PDB entry 7OMA | X-ray diffraction, 3.10 A resolution | chains B and H of the 6 polymer chains in the assembly

# Chain B
Protein: RNA-dependent RNA polymerase
Source organism: Thosea asigna virus
Reference sequence: Q6A562 (Q6A562_9VIRU); residues 11-671 here = UniProt positions 11-671
Sequence (684 residues; numbered -12 to 671; the number before each row is that of its first residue; numbers below 1 keep their minus sign (Met-12 is residue -12)):
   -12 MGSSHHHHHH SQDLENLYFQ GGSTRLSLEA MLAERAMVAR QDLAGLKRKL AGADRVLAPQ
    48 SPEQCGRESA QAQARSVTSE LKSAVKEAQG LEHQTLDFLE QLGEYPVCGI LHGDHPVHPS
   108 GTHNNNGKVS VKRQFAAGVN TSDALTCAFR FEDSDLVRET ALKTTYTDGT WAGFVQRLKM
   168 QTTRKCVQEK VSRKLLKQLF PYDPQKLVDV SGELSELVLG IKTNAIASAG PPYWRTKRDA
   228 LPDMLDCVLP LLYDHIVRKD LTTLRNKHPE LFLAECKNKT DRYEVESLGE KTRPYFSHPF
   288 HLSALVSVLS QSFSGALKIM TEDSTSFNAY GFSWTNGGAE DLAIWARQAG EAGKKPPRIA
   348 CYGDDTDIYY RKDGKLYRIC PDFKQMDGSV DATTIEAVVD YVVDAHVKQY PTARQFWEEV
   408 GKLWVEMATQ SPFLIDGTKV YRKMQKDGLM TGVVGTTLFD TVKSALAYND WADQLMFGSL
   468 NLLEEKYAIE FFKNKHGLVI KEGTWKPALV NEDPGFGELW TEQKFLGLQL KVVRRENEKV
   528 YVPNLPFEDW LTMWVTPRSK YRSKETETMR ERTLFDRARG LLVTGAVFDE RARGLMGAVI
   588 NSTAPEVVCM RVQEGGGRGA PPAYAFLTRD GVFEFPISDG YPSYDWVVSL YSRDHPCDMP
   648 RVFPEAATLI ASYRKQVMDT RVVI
Unresolved in the structure: -12 to 11, 126-128, 547-551, 601-623, 671
Differences from the reference sequence: initiating methionine (-12); expression tag (-11 to 10)
Ion coordination: Mg2+ site 1: Asp351, Phe370 (together with pyrophosphate) (shared with 1 residue of chain G); Mg2+ site 2 near Asp369 (its only coordinating residue here)
Small-molecule neighbours: pyrophosphate (POP): Arg164, Lys278, Arg280, Asp351, Phe370, Lys371, Gln372, Met373, Asp374, Lys488
Reported in the primary citation:
  - binding site for the 9-nt RNA strand: Arg280, Thr438, Asp447
  - catalytic residues: Asp351, Asp369
  - binding site for pyrophosphate: Arg280, Lys488
  - binding site for the 8-nt RNA strand: Lys264, Tyr282

# Chain H
Molecule: 8-nt RNA strand
Source organism: synthetic construct
Sequence (8 nucleotides; each row starts with the number of its first residue):
     1 CAAAAUUU

# Chain B / chain H interface
Residue-residue contacts - 44 pairs, chain B then chain H:
  Tyr153(B) with C1(H), base contact
  Thr210(B) with A3(H), hydrogen bond to the phosphate
  Asn211(B) with C1(H), sugar contact; A3(H), phosphate contact
  Ile213(B) with C1(H), phosphate contact
  Ala214(B) with A2(H), phosphate contact; A3(H), phosphate contact
  Ser215(B) with A2(H), hydrogen bond to the phosphate
  Lys224(B) with A2(H), phosphate contact; A3(H), salt bridge to the phosphate
  Lys264(B) with A2(H), salt bridge to the phosphate
  Lys266(B) with C1(H), base contact; A2(H), base contact
  Thr267(B) with C1(H), base contact
  Tyr282(B) with C1(H), phosphate contact; A2(H), stacking on the base
  Phe283(B) with A2(H), hydrogen bond to the sugar
  Ser284(B) with A2(H), sugar contact
  Ser294(B) with A4(H), hydrogen bond to the phosphate
  Gln298(B) with A4(H), hydrogen bond to the phosphate
  Tyr317(B) with A4(H), hydrogen bond to the sugar; A5(H), sugar contact
  Gly318(B) with A5(H), hydrogen bond to the sugar; U6(H), sugar contact
  Phe319(B) with U6(H), sugar contact
  Ser320(B) with U6(H), hydrogen bond to the sugar; U7(H), sugar contact
  Thr322(B) with U7(H), sugar contact
  Tyr349(B) with A4(H), base contact; A5(H), sugar contact
  Thr438(B) with A2(H), base contact
  Gly439(B) with A2(H), hydrogen bond to the sugar; A3(H), sugar contact
  Val440(B) with A3(H), hydrogen bond to the sugar
  Val441(B) with A3(H), sugar contact
  Gly442(B) with A3(H), hydrogen bond to the sugar
  Thr443(B) with A3(H), sugar contact
  Thr444(B) with A3(H), base contact; A4(H), sugar contact
  Arg545(B) with C1(H), base contact
  Trp633(B) with U8(H), sugar contact
  Leu637(B) with U7(H), phosphate contact; U8(H), phosphate contact
  Met646(B) with U8(H), sugar contact
Also at the interface, not in a pair above, chain B (38 interface residues in all): Lys209, His285, Ser301, Trp321, Arg566, Val570

# Summary
38 residues of chain B and 8 residues of chain H are in contact, with 11 hydrogen bonds, 2 salt bridges and 1
aromatic stacking contact. Polar contacts include Phe283(B)-A2(H), Tyr317(B)-A4(H) and Gly318(B)-A5(H). The
paper reports catalytic residues Asp351(B) and Asp369(B); a binding site for the 9-nt RNA strand at Arg280(B),
Thr438(B) and Asp447(B).
Chain B is RNA-dependent RNA polymerase (Thosea asigna virus) and chain H is an 8-nt RNA strand (synthetic
construct); the structure, Thosea asigna virus RdRP domain elongation complex, was determined by X-ray
diffraction together with 7OM2, 7OM6, 7OM7 and 7OM9 from the same study.
